Entry 7BYX (X-ray diffraction, 2.30 A resolution); this record covers chain A.

# Chain A
Protein: Galactan 1,3-beta-galactosidase
Organism: Phanerochaete chrysosporium
Notes: EC 3.2.1.145
UniProtKB: Q50KB2 (Q50KB2_PHACH); residues 22-448 here = UniProt positions 22-448
Amino-acid sequence (427 residues; numbered 22 to 448; the number before each row is that of its first residue):
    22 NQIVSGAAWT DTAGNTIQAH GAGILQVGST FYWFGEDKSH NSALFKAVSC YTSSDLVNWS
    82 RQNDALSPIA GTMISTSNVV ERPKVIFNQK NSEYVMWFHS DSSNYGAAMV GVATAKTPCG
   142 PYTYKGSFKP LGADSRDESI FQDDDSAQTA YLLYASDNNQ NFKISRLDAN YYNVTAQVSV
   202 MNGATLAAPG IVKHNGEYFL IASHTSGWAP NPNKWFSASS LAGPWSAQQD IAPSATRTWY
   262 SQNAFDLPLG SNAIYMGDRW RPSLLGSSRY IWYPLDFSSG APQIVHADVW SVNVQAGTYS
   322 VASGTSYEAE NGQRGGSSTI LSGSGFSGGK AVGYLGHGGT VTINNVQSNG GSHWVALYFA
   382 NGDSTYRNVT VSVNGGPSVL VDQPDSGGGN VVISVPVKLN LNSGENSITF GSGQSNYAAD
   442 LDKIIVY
Sequence notes: engineered mutation Ala208 (Glu in Q50KB2)
Disulfides: Cys71-Cys140
Covalent attachments: N-acetylglucosamine (NAG) linked to Asn79, Asn194, Asn389
Ion coordination: Ca2+: Glu329, Glu331, Ser348, Lys351, Asp443
What the authors report for this chain:
  - binding site for beta-D-galactopyranose: Leu342, Gly354, Tyr355, Gly383, Asp384, Arg388, Gly409, Gly410, Asn411, Tyr438, Asp441
  - specificity-determining residues: Ala352 to Tyr355, Tyr438 to Asp441 (proposed by the authors, not directly observed)
  - catalytic residues: Glu102, Gln263
  - catalytic residues: Asp158 (proposed by the authors, not directly observed)
  - mutagenesis - E102A, E102Q, Q263A, Q263E: abolished catalytic activity

# Overview
Covalently linked N-acetylglucosamine: at Asn79, Asn194 and Asn389. Glu329, Glu331, Ser348, Lys351 and Asp443
coordinate Ca2+. The paper reports catalytic residues Glu102, Gln263 and Asp158; E102A, E102Q and Q263A, among
others, abolish catalytic activity.
Chain A is Galactan 1,3-beta-galactosidase (Phanerochaete chrysosporium); the structure, Crystal structure of
exo-beta-1,3-galactanase from Phanerochaete chrysosporium Pc1,3Gal43A E208A with beta-1,3-galactotriose, was
determined by X-ray diffraction, deposited together with 7BYS, 7BYT and 7BYV.
